3AZL - chains E and I of the 10 polymer chains in the assembly; structure by X-ray diffraction, 2.70 A resolution.

== Chain E ==
Name: Histone H3.1
Source organism: Homo sapiens
Reference sequence: P68431 (H31_HUMAN); residues 0-135 here correspond to UniProt positions 1-136 (UniProt number = residue number + 1)
Amino-acid sequence (139 residues; numbered -3 to 135; the number before each row is that of its first residue; numbers below 1 keep their minus sign (Gly-3 is residue -3)):
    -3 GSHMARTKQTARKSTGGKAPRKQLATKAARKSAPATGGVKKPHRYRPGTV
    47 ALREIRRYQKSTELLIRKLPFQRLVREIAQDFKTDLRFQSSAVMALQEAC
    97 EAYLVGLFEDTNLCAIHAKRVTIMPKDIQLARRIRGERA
Unresolved in the structure: -3 to 36
Differences from the reference sequence: expression tag (-3 to -1)
UniProt features mapped onto this chain:
  - modified residue: Arg2 (Asymmetric dimethylarginine), Thr3 (Phosphothreonine), Lys4 (Allysine), Gln5 (5-glutamyl dopamine), Thr6 (Phosphothreonine), Arg8 (Citrulline), Lys9 (N6,N6,N6-trimethyllysine), Ser10 (ADP-ribosylserine), Thr11 (Phosphothreonine), Lys14 (N6-(2-hydroxyisobutyryl)lysine), Arg17 (Asymmetric dimethylarginine), Lys18 (N6-(2-hydroxyisobutyryl)lysine), Lys23 (N6-(2-hydroxyisobutyryl)lysine), Arg26 (Citrulline), Lys27 (N6,N6,N6-trimethyllysine), Ser28 (ADP-ribosylserine), Lys36 (N6,N6,N6-trimethyllysine), Lys37 (N6-methyllysine), Tyr41 (Phosphotyrosine), Lys56 (N6,N6,N6-trimethyllysine) and 8 more in UniProt
  - lipidation: Lys18 (N6-decanoyllysine)
Bound ions: Mn2+ near Asp77 (its only coordinating residue here)

== Chain I ==
Molecule: 146-nt DNA strand
Sequence (146 nucleotides; numbered 1 to 146; the number before each row is that of its first residue):
     1 ATCAATATCCACCTGCAGATTCTACCAAAAGTGTATTTGGAAACTGCTCC
    51 ATCAAAAGGCATGTTCAGCTGAATTCAGCTGAACATGCCTTTTGATGGAG
   101 CAGTTTCCAAATACACTTTTGGTAGAATCTGCAGGTGGATATTGAT
Unresolved in the structure: 146
Bound ions: Mn2+ site 1 near DG78 (its only coordinating residue here); Mn2+ site 2 near DG100 (its only coordinating residue here); Mn2+ site 3 near DG121 (its only coordinating residue here); Mn2+ site 4 near DA133 (its only coordinating residue here)

== How chain E and chain I interact ==
Residue-residue contacts - 28 pairs, chain E then chain I:
  His39(E) - DA5(I)  phosphate contact
  His39(E) - DT6(I)  phosphate contact
  Arg40(E) - DG81(I)  base contact
  Arg40(E) - DA82(I)  hydrogen bond to the base
  Arg40(E) - DA83(I)  hydrogen bond to the sugar
  Tyr41(E) - DT6(I)  hydrogen bond to the sugar
  Tyr41(E) - DA7(I)  sugar contact
  Tyr41(E) - DA82(I)  sugar contact
  Tyr41(E) - DA83(I)  hydrogen bond to the phosphate
  Arg42(E) - DA82(I)  sugar contact
  Pro43(E) - DG81(I)  phosphate contact
  Pro43(E) - DA82(I)  sugar contact
  Gly44(E) - DG81(I)  hydrogen bond to the phosphate
  Gly44(E) - DA82(I)  hydrogen bond to the phosphate
  Thr45(E) - DA82(I)  hydrogen bond to the phosphate
  Val46(E) - DA82(I)  hydrogen bond to the phosphate
  Val46(E) - DA83(I)  phosphate contact
  Ala47(E) - DA82(I)  hydrogen bond to the phosphate
  Arg49(E) - DA7(I)  phosphate contact
  Arg49(E) - DT8(I)  phosphate contact
  Arg63(E) - DT90(I)  phosphate contact
  Arg63(E) - DT91(I)  phosphate contact
  Lys64(E) - DT91(I)  hydrogen bond to the phosphate
  Leu65(E) - DT90(I)  phosphate contact
  Leu65(E) - DT91(I)  hydrogen bond to the phosphate
  Pro66(E) - DT90(I)  sugar contact
  Arg69(E) - DT90(I)  salt bridge to the phosphate
  Arg83(E) - DA99(I)  sugar contact
Interface residues without a listed pair, chain E (18 interface residues in all): Lys37, Lys56
Interface residues without a listed pair, chain I (12 interface residues in all): DC9, DG100

== Summary ==
18 residues of chain E face 12 of chain I across their interface, with 11 hydrogen bonds and 1 salt bridge.
Polar pairs include Arg40(E)-DA82(I), Arg40(E)-DA83(I) and Tyr41(E)-DT6(I).
Here chain E is Histone H3.1 (Homo sapiens) and chain I is a 146-nt DNA strand. Entry 3AZL (Crystal Structure
of Human Nucleosome Core Particle Containing H4K77Q mutation) was determined by X-ray diffraction together
with 3AYW, 3AZE, 3AZF, 3AZG, 3AZH, 3AZJ and 3 further entries from the same study.
